Entry 3PXT (X-ray diffraction, 2.16 A resolution); this record covers chains D and F of the 6 polymer chains in the assembly.

Chain D (and F):
Protein: Methylamine dehydrogenase heavy chain
From: Paracoccus denitrificans
Notes: EC 1.4.99.3; chain F of this document is another copy of the same molecule, construct and numbering; everything in this record applies to it too
UniProt: A1BB97 (A1BB97_PARDP); residues 1-386 here correspond to UniProt positions 32-417 (UniProt number = residue number + 31)
Chain sequence (386 residues; row label = number of the first residue in the row):
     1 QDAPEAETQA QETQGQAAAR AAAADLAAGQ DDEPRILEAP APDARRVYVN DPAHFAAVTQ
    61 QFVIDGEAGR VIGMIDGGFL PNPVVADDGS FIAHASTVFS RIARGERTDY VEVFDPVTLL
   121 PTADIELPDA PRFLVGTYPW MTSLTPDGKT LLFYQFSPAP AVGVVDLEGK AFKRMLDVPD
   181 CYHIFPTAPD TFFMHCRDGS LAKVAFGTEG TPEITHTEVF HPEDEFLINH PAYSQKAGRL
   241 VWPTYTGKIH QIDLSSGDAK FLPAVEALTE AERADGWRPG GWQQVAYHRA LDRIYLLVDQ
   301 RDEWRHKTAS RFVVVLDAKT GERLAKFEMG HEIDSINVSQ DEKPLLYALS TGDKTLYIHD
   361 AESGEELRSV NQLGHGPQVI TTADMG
Disordered / not traced: 1-10
Disulfide bonds: Cys181-Cys196

How chain D and chain F interact:
Pairs across the interface (25; chain D residue first):
  Val58(D) - Val58(F)  hydrophobic
  Val58(D) - Ile102(F)  hydrophobic
  Gly77(D) - Ile102(F)
  Gly78(D) - Ile102(F)
  Val98(D) - Ser100(F)
  Val98(D) - Arg101(F)
  Val98(D) - Ile102(F)  hydrophobic
  Ser100(D) - Val98(F)
  Arg101(D) - Val98(F)
  Arg101(D) - Tyr110(F)
  Arg101(D) - Asp124(F)  salt bridge
  Ile102(D) - Val58(F)  hydrophobic
  Ile102(D) - Gly77(F)
  Ile102(D) - Gly78(F)
  Ile102(D) - Val98(F)  hydrophobic
  Ile102(D) - Tyr110(F)
  Ala103(D) - Asp76(F)
  Arg104(D) - Glu112(F)  salt bridge
  Arg104(D) - Pro121(F)
  Tyr110(D) - Arg101(F)
  Tyr110(D) - Ile102(F)
  Glu112(D) - Arg104(F)  salt bridge
  Pro121(D) - Arg104(F)
  Asp124(D) - Arg101(F)  salt bridge
  His375(D) - His375(F)
Also at the interface, not in a pair above, chain D (17 interface residues in all): Asp76, Thr108, Phe114
Also at the interface, not in a pair above, chain F (16 interface residues in all): Ala103, Thr108

In short:
17 residues of chain D face 16 of chain F across their interface, with 4 salt bridges. Among the polar pairs
are Arg101(D)-Asp124(F) and Arg104(D)-Glu112(F).
Both chains are Methylamine dehydrogenase heavy chain (Paracoccus denitrificans). Entry 3PXT (Crystal
Structure of Ferrous CO Adduct of MauG in Complex with Pre-Methylamine Dehydrogenase) was determined by X-ray
diffraction together with 3PXS and 3PXW from the same study.
